Entry 5OA1 (electron microscopy, 4.40 A resolution (low resolution: residue-level contacts below are approximate; hydrogen-bond / salt-bridge calls are withheld)); this record covers chains C and K of the 34 polymer chains in the assembly.

Chain C:
Name: DNA-directed RNA polymerases I and III subunit RPAC1
From: Saccharomyces cerevisiae S288C
UniProtKB: P07703 (RPAC1_YEAST); numbering as in UniProt (aligned over 1-335)
Amino-acid sequence (335 residues; numbered 1 to 335; the number before each row is that of its first residue):
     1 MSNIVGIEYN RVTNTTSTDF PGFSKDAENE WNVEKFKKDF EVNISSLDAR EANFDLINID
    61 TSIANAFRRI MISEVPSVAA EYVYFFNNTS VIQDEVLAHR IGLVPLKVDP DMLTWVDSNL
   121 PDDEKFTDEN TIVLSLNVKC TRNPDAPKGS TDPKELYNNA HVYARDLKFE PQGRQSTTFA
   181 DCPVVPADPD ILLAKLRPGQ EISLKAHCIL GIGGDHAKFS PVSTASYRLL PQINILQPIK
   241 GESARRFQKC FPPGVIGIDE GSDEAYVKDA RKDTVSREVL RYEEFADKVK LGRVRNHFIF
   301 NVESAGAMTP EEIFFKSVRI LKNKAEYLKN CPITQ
Unresolved in the structure: 1-29, 148-149
Swiss-Prot annotation at these positions:
  - modified residue: Ser2 (N-acetylserine), Ser17 (Phosphoserine)

Chain K:
Name: DNA-directed RNA polymerases I and III subunit RPAC2
From: Saccharomyces cerevisiae S288C
UniProtKB: P28000 (RPAC2_YEAST); residues 1-142 here = UniProt positions 1-142
Amino-acid sequence (142 residues; numbered 1 to 142; the number before each row is that of its first residue):
     1 MTEDIEQKKT ATEVTPQEPK HIQEEEEQDV DMTGDEEQEE EPDREKIKLL TQATSEDGTS
    61 ASFQIVEEDH TLGNALRYVI MKNPDVEFCG YSIPHPSENL LNIRIQTYGE TTAVDALQKG
   121 LKDLMDLCDV VESKFTEKIK SM
Unresolved in the structure: 1-39
Swiss-Prot annotation at these positions:
  - modified residue (Phosphothreonine): Thr15, Thr33
  - cross-link: Lys134 (Glycyl lysine isopeptide (Lys-Gly) (interchain with G-Cter in ubiquitin))

How chain C and chain K interact:
Pairs across the interface (63; chain C residue first):
  Trp31(C) - Lys82(K)
  Val33(C) - Asp126(K)
  Phe36(C) - Val130(K)
  Lys37(C) - Lys134(K)
  Phe40(C) - Val131(K)
  Phe40(C) - Lys134(K)
  Glu41(C) - Lys134(K)
  Glu41(C) - Lys138(K)
  Val42(C) - Lys134(K)
  Val42(C) - Lys138(K)
  Asn43(C) - Lys138(K)
  Ile44(C) - Lys138(K)
  Ile44(C) - Ile139(K)
  Ile44(C) - Met142(K)
  Leu47(C) - Met142(K)
  Phe54(C) - Phe135(K)
  Ile59(C) - Val131(K)
  Asp60(C) - Tyr78(K)
  Ser62(C) - Asn74(K)
  Ser62(C) - Ala75(K)
  Ser62(C) - Tyr78(K)
  Ile63(C) - Tyr78(K)
  Ile63(C) - Leu127(K)
  Phe67(C) - Val131(K)
  Arg69(C) - Asp69(K)
  Arg69(C) - His70(K)
  Arg69(C) - Thr71(K)
  Glu74(C) - Thr71(K)
  Glu311(C) - Ile139(K)
  Phe314(C) - Val131(K)
  Phe314(C) - Phe135(K)
  Phe315(C) - Glu132(K)
  Phe315(C) - Phe135(K)
  Phe315(C) - Thr136(K)
  Phe315(C) - Ile139(K)
  Val318(C) - Cys128(K)
  Val318(C) - Val131(K)
  Val318(C) - Glu132(K)
  Arg319(C) - Glu132(K)
  Leu321(C) - Leu124(K)
  Leu321(C) - Cys128(K)
  Lys322(C) - Met125(K)
  Lys322(C) - Cys128(K)
  Lys322(C) - Asp129(K)
  Lys324(C) - Glu68(K)
  Ala325(C) - Leu121(K)
  Ala325(C) - Met125(K)
  Glu326(C) - Met125(K)
  Leu328(C) - Leu121(K)
  Lys329(C) - Leu121(K)
  Lys329(C) - Lys122(K)
  Lys329(C) - Met125(K)
  Cys331(C) - Asp43(K)
  Pro332(C) - Pro42(K)
  Pro332(C) - Ile47(K)
  Ile333(C) - Val114(K)
  Ile333(C) - Gln118(K)
  Thr334(C) - Arg44(K)
  Thr334(C) - Ile47(K)
  Thr334(C) - Lys48(K)
  Thr334(C) - Leu49(K)
  Gln335(C) - Leu49(K)
  Gln335(C) - Thr51(K)
Other interface residues (no listed pair), chain C (39 interface residues in all): Leu56, Ala66, Ile70, Tyr327
Other interface residues (no listed pair), chain K (40 interface residues in all): Lys46, Leu50, Phe63, Leu72, Val79, Asp123

Summary:
The interface between chain C and chain K involves 39 residues on one side and 40 on the other.
Here chain C is DNA-directed RNA polymerases I and III subunit RPAC1 and chain K is DNA-directed RNA
polymerases I and III subunit RPAC2, both from Saccharomyces cerevisiae S288C. Entry 5OA1 (RNA polymerase I
pre-initiation complex) was determined by electron microscopy.
